PDB entry 5KZD | X-ray diffraction, 2.33 A resolution | chains A and B of the 4 polymer chains in the assembly

[Chain A (and B)]
Name: N-acetylneuraminate lyase
Source organism: Staphylococcus aureus (strain USA300)
Notes: EC 4.1.3.3; chain B of this document is another copy of the same molecule, construct and numbering; everything in this record applies to it too
UniProtKB: Q2FJU9 (NANA_STAA3); numbering as in UniProt (aligned over 1-293)
Chain sequence (293 residues; numbered 1 to 293; the number before each row is that of its first residue):
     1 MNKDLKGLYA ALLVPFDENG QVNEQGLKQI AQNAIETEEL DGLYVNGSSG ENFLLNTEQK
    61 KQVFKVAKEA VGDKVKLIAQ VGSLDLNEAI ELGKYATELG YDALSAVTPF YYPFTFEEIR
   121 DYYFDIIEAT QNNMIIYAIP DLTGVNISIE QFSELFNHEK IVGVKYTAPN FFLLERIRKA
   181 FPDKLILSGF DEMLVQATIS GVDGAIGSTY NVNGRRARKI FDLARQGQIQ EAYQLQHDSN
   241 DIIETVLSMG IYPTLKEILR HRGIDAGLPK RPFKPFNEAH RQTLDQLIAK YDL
Disordered / not traced: 1, 139-146
UniProt features mapped onto this chain:
  - active site: Y137 (Proton donor), K165 (Schiff-base intermediate with substrate)
  - binding site (aceneuramate): S48, S49, T167, G189, D191, E192, S208
Ligand contacts: RCJ ((2S,4S,5R,6R,7S,8R)-5-acetamido-2,4,6,7,8,9-hexakis(oxidanyl)nonanoic acid): A11, Y44, G47, S48, S49, K165, G189, F190, D191, E192, I206, G207, S208, I243, L247, I251, Y252

[Chain A / chain B interface]
Residue-residue contacts (46):
  P169(A) - P169(B)
  F171(A) - F171(B)  hydrophobic
  F171(A) - M193(B)  hydrophobic
  F171(A) - Q196(B)
  F172(A) - E192(B)
  F172(A) - M193(B)
  F172(A) - N240(B)
  F172(A) - E244(B)
  E175(A) - Y233(B)
  E175(A) - H237(B)  salt bridge
  E175(A) - N240(B)  hydrogen bond
  R176(A) - H237(B)  hydrogen bond (side chain-backbone)
  R176(A) - N240(B)
  R176(A) - D241(B)  salt bridge
  R176(A) - E244(B)  salt bridge
  R178(A) - Y233(B)
  K179(A) - H237(B)
  K179(A) - D241(B)  salt bridge
  E192(A) - F172(B)
  M193(A) - F171(B)  hydrophobic
  M193(A) - F172(B)
  V195(A) - I199(B)  hydrophobic
  Q196(A) - F171(B)
  Q196(A) - S200(B)  hydrogen bond
  I199(A) - V195(B)  hydrophobic
  I199(A) - I229(B)  hydrophobic
  I199(A) - Y233(B)
  S200(A) - Q196(B)  hydrogen bond
  S200(A) - Y233(B)  hydrogen bond (backbone-side chain)
  A224(A) - I229(B)
  G227(A) - G227(B)
  I229(A) - I199(B)  hydrophobic
  I229(A) - A224(B)
  Y233(A) - E175(B)
  Y233(A) - R178(B)
  Y233(A) - I199(B)
  Y233(A) - S200(B)  hydrogen bond (side chain-backbone)
  H237(A) - E175(B)  salt bridge
  H237(A) - R176(B)  hydrogen bond (backbone-side chain)
  H237(A) - K179(B)
  N240(A) - F172(B)
  N240(A) - E175(B)  hydrogen bond
  N240(A) - R176(B)
  D241(A) - R176(B)  salt bridge
  D241(A) - K179(B)  salt bridge
  E244(A) - R176(B)  salt bridge
Other interface residues (no listed pair), chain A (25 interface residues in all): G201, R225, Q236, L247
Other interface residues (no listed pair), chain B (24 interface residues in all): G201, Q230, Q236

[Summary]
The interface between chain A and chain B involves 25 residues on one side and 24 on the other, with 8
hydrogen bonds and 8 salt bridges. Polar pairs include E175(A)-H237(B), R176(A)-D241(B) and R176(A)-E244(B).
Chain A binds compound RCJ.
Chain A and chain B are both N-acetylneuraminate lyase (Staphylococcus aureus (strain USA300)); the structure,
N-acetylneuraminate lyase from methicillin-resistant Staphylococcus aureus with bound sialic acid alditol, was
determined by X-ray diffraction (same publication as 5KZE).
